6PY1 - chain A; structure by X-ray diffraction, 1.70 A resolution.

[Chain A]
Protein: C-type lectin domain family 10 member A
Organism: Homo sapiens
UniProtKB: Q8IUN9 (CLC10_HUMAN); numbering as in UniProt (aligned over 181-309)
Sequence (132 residues; each row starts with the number of its first residue):
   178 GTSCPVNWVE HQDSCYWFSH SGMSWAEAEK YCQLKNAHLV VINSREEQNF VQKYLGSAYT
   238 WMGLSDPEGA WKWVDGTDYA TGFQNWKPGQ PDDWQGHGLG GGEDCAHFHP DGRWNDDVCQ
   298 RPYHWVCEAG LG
Not modelled in the structure: 178, 309
Differences from the reference sequence: expression tag (178-180)
Disulfide bonds: C181-C192, C209-C304, C282-C296
Bound ions: Ca2+ site 1: V218, E224, E305; Ca2+ site 2: D243, D270, E280, D281; Ca2+ site 3: Q267, D269, E280, N292, D293 (together with 2-acetamido-2-deoxy-alpha-D-galactopyranose)
Residues lining bound ligands: 2-acetamido-2-deoxy-alpha-D-galactopyranose (A2G): Y236, Q267, D269, W271, E280, H284, H286, N292, D293, D294, Y300
Curated features (UniProtKB/Swiss-Prot):
  - binding site (Ca(2+)): V218, N220, E224, D243, D269, D270, E280, D281, N292, D293, E305
  - binding site (a glycoprotein): Q267, D269, E280, H286, N292
What the authors report for this chain:
  - contacts within the chain: K264-D288 (hydrogen bond), H284-N292 (hydrogen bond)
  - Ca2+ coordination: V218, N220, E224, D243, Q267, D269, D270, E280, D281, N292, D293, E305
  - conformationally variable residues (order/disorder transition): D270 to D281
  - binding site for 2-acetamido-2-deoxy-alpha-D-galactopyranose: Y236, Q267, D269, W271, E280, H286, N292
  - specificity-determining residues: H286
  - specificity-determining residues: Y236 (proposed by the authors, not directly observed)

[Overview]
Chain A binds 2-acetamido-2-deoxy-alpha-D-galactopyranose. V218, E224 and E305 coordinate Ca2+ site 1. D243,
D270, E280 and D281 form the Ca2+ site 2. From UniProt: 11 Ca2+-binding residues and 5 glycoprotein-binding
residues. The paper reports a binding site for 2-acetamido-2-deoxy-alpha-D-galactopyranose at Y236, Q267 and
D269 among others; Ca2+ coordination by V218, N220 and E224 among others.
Chain A is C-type lectin domain family 10 member A (Homo sapiens); the structure, Crystal Structure of the
Carbohydrate Recognition Domain of the Human Macrophage Galactose C-Type Lectin Bound to ..., was determined
by X-ray diffraction together with 6XIY, 6W12 and 6PUV from the same study.
